PDB entry 2BNO | X-ray diffraction, 1.90 A resolution | chains A and B

# Chain A (and B)
Name: Epoxidase
From: Streptomyces wedmorensis
Notes: chain B of this document is another copy of the same molecule, construct and numbering; everything in this record applies to it too
UniProt: Q56185 (Q56185_STRWE); residues 1-198 here = UniProt positions 1-198
Sequence (198 residues; each row starts with the number of its first residue):
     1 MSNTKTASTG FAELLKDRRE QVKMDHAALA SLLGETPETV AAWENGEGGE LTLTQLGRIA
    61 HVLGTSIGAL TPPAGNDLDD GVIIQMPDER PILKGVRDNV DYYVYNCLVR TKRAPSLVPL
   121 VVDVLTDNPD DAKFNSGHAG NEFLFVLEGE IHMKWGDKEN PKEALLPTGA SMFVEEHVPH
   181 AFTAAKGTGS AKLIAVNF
Unresolved in the structure: 1-3, 95-98 (chain B: 1-4)
Metal / ion sites: Hg2+ site 1: Val22 (shared with Cys107(B) of chain B); Hg2+ site 2: Pro91, Cys107; Hg2+ site 3: Cys107 (shared with Val22(B) of chain B); Zn2+: His138, Glu142, His180
Curated features (UniProtKB/Swiss-Prot):
  - DNA-binding region: His26 to Asn45 (H-T-H motif)
  - binding site (substrate): Lys23, Arg97, Tyr105, Asn135 to His138, Glu142
  - binding site (Fe cation): His138, Glu142, His180
  - mutagenesis: Lys23 (K23A: Abolishes (S)-2-hydroxypropylphosphonic acid epoxidase activity), Tyr105 (Y105F: Abolishes (S)-2-hydroxypropylphosphonic acid epoxidase activity), Glu142 (E142A: Abolishes (S)-2-hydroxypropylphosphonic acid epoxidase activity)
From the paper describing this entry:
  - Hg2+ coordination: Cys107
  - catalytic residues: Glu142 (proposed by the authors, not directly observed)

# How chain A and chain B interact
Contacting residue pairs (59; chain A residue first):
  Thr4(A) - Thr54(B)
  Ala7(A) - Leu53(B)
  Ser8(A) - Leu53(B)
  Phe11(A) - Leu53(B)  hydrophobic
  Arg18(A) - Pro115(B)  hydrogen bond (side chain-backbone)
  Gln21(A) - Val118(B)
  Val22(A) - Cys107(B)
  Val22(A) - Arg110(B)
  Lys23(A) - Leu93(B)
  Lys23(A) - Tyr105(B)
  Lys23(A) - Leu120(B)
  Gly48(A) - Leu53(B)
  Gly49(A) - Thr52(B)
  Gly49(A) - Leu53(B)  hydrogen bond (backbone-backbone)
  Gly49(A) - Thr54(B)  hydrogen bond (backbone-backbone)
  Glu50(A) - Thr52(B)
  Leu51(A) - Leu51(B)
  Leu51(A) - Thr52(B)
  Leu51(A) - Leu53(B)  hydrogen bond (backbone-backbone)
  Thr52(A) - Gly49(B)
  Thr52(A) - Glu50(B)
  Thr52(A) - Leu51(B)
  Leu53(A) - Ala7(B)
  Leu53(A) - Ser8(B)
  Leu53(A) - Phe11(B)  hydrophobic
  Leu53(A) - Gly48(B)
  Leu53(A) - Gly49(B)  hydrogen bond (backbone-backbone)
  Leu53(A) - Leu51(B)  hydrogen bond (backbone-backbone)
  Thr54(A) - Gly49(B)  hydrogen bond (side chain-backbone)
  Leu56(A) - Leu56(B)  hydrophobic
  His61(A) - Lys112(B)  hydrogen bond
  Gly64(A) - Lys112(B)
  Gly64(A) - Pro115(B)
  Thr65(A) - Ala74(B)
  Thr65(A) - Pro115(B)
  Ser66(A) - Pro72(B)
  Ser66(A) - Pro73(B)
  Ser66(A) - Ala74(B)
  Ile67(A) - Thr71(B)
  Gly68(A) - Gly68(B)
  Gly68(A) - Thr71(B)
  Thr71(A) - Leu53(B)
  Thr71(A) - Ile67(B)
  Thr71(A) - Gly68(B)
  Pro72(A) - Ser66(B)
  Pro73(A) - Ser66(B)
  Ala74(A) - Thr65(B)
  Ala74(A) - Ser66(B)
  Leu93(A) - Lys23(B)
  Tyr105(A) - Lys23(B)
  Cys107(A) - Val22(B)
  Arg110(A) - Val22(B)
  Lys112(A) - His61(B)  hydrogen bond
  Lys112(A) - Gly64(B)
  Pro115(A) - Arg18(B)  hydrogen bond (backbone-side chain)
  Pro115(A) - Gly64(B)
  Pro115(A) - Thr65(B)
  Val118(A) - Gln21(B)
  Leu120(A) - Lys23(B)
Interface residues without a listed pair, chain A (38 interface residues in all): Met24, Asp25, Thr111, Ser116
Interface residues without a listed pair, chain B (38 interface residues in all): Met24, Asp25, Gly57, Thr111, Ser116

# Summary
The chain A/chain B interface involves 38 residues from each chain, with 10 hydrogen bonds. Polar contacts
include Arg18(A)-Pro115(B), Thr54(A)-Gly49(B) and His61(A)-Lys112(B). Curated annotation (UniProt) lists 8
substrate-binding residues, 3 Fe cation-binding residues and 3 mutagenesis sites on chain A. From the paper:
the catalytic residue Glu142(A); Hg2+ coordination by Cys107(A).
Both chains are Epoxidase (Streptomyces wedmorensis). Entry 2BNO (The structure of Hydroxypropylphosphonic
acid epoxidase from S. wedmorenis) was determined by X-ray diffraction (same publication as 2BNM and 2BNN).
